2YL6 - chain A; structure by X-ray diffraction, 1.60 A resolution.

# Chain A
Name: Beta-N-acetylhexosaminidase
Organism: Streptococcus pneumoniae
Notes: EC 3.2.1.52
UniProtKB: P49610 (STRH_STRPN); numbering as in UniProt (aligned over 181-614)
Chain sequence (434 residues; numbered 181 to 614; the number before each row is that of its first residue):
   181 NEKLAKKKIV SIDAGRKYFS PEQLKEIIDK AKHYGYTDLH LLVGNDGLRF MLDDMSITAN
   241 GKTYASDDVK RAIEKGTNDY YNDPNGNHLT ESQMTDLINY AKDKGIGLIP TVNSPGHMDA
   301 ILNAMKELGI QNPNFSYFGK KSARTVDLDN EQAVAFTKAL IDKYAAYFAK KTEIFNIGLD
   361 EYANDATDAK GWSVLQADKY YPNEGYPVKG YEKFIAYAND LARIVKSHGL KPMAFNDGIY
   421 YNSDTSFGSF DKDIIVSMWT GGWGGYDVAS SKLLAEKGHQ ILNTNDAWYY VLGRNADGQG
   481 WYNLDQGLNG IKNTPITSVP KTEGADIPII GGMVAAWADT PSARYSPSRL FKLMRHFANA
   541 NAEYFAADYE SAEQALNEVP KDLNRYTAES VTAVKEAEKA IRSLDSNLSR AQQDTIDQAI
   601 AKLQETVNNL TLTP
Ligand contacts: ETE (2-{2-[2-2-(methoxy-ethoxy)-ethoxy]-ethoxy}-ethanol): Tyr317, Phe318, Lys370, Ser373, Val374, Ala377, Tyr381, Tyr386

# In short
Chain A binds compound ETE.
Chain A is Beta-N-acetylhexosaminidase (Streptococcus pneumoniae); the structure, Inhibition of the
pneumococcal virulence factor StrH and molecular insights into N-glycan recognition and hydrolysis, was
determined by X-ray diffraction, deposited together with 2YL9, 2YLL, 2YL5, 2YL8 and 2YLA.
